Entry 2R02 (X-ray diffraction, 2.60 A resolution); this record covers chains A and B.

# Chain A
Name: Programmed cell death 6-interacting protein
Organism: Homo sapiens
Notes: fragment: ALIX Bro1-V domains
UniProtKB: Q8WUM4 (PDC6I_HUMAN); numbering as in UniProt (aligned over 2-698)
Sequence (697 residues; each row starts with the number of its first residue):
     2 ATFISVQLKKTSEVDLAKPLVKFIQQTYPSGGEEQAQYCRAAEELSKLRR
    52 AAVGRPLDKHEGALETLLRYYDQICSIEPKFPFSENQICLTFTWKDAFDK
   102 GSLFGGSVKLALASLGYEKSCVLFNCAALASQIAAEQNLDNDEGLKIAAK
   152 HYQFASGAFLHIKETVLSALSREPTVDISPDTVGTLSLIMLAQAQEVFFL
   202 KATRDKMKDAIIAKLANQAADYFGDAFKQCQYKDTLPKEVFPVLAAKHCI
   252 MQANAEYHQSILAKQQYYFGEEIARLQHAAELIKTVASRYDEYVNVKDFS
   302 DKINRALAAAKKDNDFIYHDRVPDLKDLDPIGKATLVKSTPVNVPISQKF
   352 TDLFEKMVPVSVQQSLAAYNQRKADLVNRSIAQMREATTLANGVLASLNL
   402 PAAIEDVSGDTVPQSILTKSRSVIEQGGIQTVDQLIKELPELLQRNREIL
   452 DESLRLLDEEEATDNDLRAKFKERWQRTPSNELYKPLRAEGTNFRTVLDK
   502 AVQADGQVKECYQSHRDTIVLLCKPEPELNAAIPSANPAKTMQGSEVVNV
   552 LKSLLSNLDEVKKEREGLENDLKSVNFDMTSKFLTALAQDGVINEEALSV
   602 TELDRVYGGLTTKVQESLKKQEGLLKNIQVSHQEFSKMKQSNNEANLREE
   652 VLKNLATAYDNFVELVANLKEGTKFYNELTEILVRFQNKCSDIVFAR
Differences from the reference sequence: engineered mutation Tyr268 (Lys in Q8WUM4), Tyr269 (Lys in Q8WUM4)
Swiss-Prot annotation at these positions:
  - modified residue: Ala2 (N-acetylalanine), Lys215 (N6-acetyllysine), Thr479 (Phosphothreonine), Ser481 (Phosphoserine)
  - mutagenesis: Phe199 (F199D: Does not support cytokinesis; loss of normal midbody formation; loss of CHMP4A-, CHMP4B- and CHMP4C-binding in a yeast two-hybrid assay; no effect on localization to the midbody ...), Ile212 (I212D: Does not support cytokinesis; loss of normal midbody formation; loss of CHMP4A-, CHMP4B- and CHMP4C-binding in a yeast two-hybrid assay ...), Leu216 (L216D: Abolishes interaction with CHMP4B and abolishes rescue of PTAP-type L domain-deficient HIV-1 p6), Phe317 (F317A: Diminishes rescue of PTAP-type L domain-deficient HIV-1 p6), Ile318 (I318A: Greatly diminishes rescue of PTAP-type L domain--deficient HIV-1 p6), Tyr319 (Y319A: Greatly diminishes rescue of PTAP-type L domain-deficient HIV-1 p6; Y319F: No effect on rescue of PTAP-type L domain-deficient HIV-1 p6), Phe495 (F495D: Impairs rescue of PTAP-type L domain-deficient HIV-1 p6), Val498 (V498D: Reduces interaction with HIV-1 p6 and EIAV p9; abolishes rescue of PTAP-type L domain-deficient HIV-1 p6), Val509 (V509D: Abolishes interaction with HIV-1 p6; impairs rescue of PTAP-type L domain-deficient HIV-1 p6), Cys512 (C512A: No effect on interaction with HIV-1 p6; impairs rescue of PTAP-type L domain-deficient HIV-1 p6), Phe676 (F676A: Loss of interaction with SDCBP; F676D: Abolishes interaction with HIV-1 p6 and EIAV p9; abolishes rescue of PTAP-type L domain-deficient HIV-1 p6 ...), Leu680 (L680D: Impairs rescue of PTAP-type L domain-deficient HIV-1 p6), 1 further mutagenesis entry in UniProt

# Chain B
Name: p6-gag
UniProtKB: Q9WC62 (GAG_HV1S9); residues 34-44 here correspond to UniProt positions 479-489 (UniProt number = residue number + 445)
Sequence (11 residues; numbered 34 to 44; the number before each row is that of its first residue):
    34 ELYPLTSLRSL
Swiss-Prot annotation at these positions:
  - motif: Leu35 to Leu44 (LYPX(n)L motif)

# How chain A and chain B interact
Contacting residue pairs - 18 pairs, chain A then chain B:
  Leu440(A) with Tyr36(B)
  Asn494(A) with Leu44(B)
  Val498(A) with Ser40(B)
  Ala502(A) with Tyr36(B)
  Ala505(A) with Leu35(B); Tyr36(B), hydrophobic
  Asp506(A) with Tyr36(B), hydrogen bond
  Asn669(A) with Leu35(B); Tyr36(B)
  Glu672(A) with Leu35(B); Tyr36(B), hydrogen bond (side chain-backbone)
  Gly673(A) with Tyr36(B)
  Phe676(A) with Pro37(B); Leu38(B), hydrophobic; Leu41(B), hydrophobic
  Glu679(A) with Leu41(B)
  Leu680(A) with Leu41(B), hydrophobic
  Ile683(A) with Leu44(B)
Interface residues without a listed pair, chain A (17 interface residues in all): Lys501, Gln508, Val509, Tyr677

# Overview
The interface between chain A and chain B involves 17 residues on one side and 7 on the other; the contacts
include 2 hydrogen bonds. Among the polar pairs are Asp506(A)-Tyr36(B) and Glu672(A)-Tyr36(B). Curated
annotation (UniProt) lists 13 mutagenesis sites on chain A.
Chain A is Programmed cell death 6-interacting protein (Homo sapiens) and chain B is p6-gag; the structure,
Crystal Structure of ALIX/AIP1 in complex with the HIV-1 YPLTSL Late Domain, was determined by X-ray
diffraction (same publication as 2R03 and 2R05).
